PDB entry 6E66 | X-ray diffraction, 2.10 A resolution | chain A

# Chain A
Name: NleB
Source organism: Escherichia coli
UniProtKB: A0A2D0NUY1 (A0A2D0NUY1_ECOLX); the construct has insertions or renumbered stretches relative to UniProt, so the offset changes along the chain: -22 to 286 = UniProt 2-310; 289-307 = UniProt 311-329
Amino-acid sequence (330 residues; numbered -23 to 307; 1 number in that range is skipped by the numbering (no residue carries it; nothing is unmodelled there); the number before each row is that of its first residue; numbers below 1 keep their minus sign (Mse-23 is residue -23)):
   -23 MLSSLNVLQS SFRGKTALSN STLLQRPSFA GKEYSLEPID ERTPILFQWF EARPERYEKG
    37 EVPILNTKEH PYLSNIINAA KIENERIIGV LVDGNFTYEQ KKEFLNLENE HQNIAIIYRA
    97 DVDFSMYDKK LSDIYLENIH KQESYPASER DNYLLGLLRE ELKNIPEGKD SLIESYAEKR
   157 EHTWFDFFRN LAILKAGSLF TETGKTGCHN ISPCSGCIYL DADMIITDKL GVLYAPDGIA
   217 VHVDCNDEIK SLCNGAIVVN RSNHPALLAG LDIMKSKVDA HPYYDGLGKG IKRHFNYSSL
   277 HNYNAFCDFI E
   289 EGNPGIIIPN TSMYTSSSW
Not modelled in the structure: -23 to 1, 44, 181-185, 222-229, 296-307
Modified residues: Mse-23, Mse301 (selenomethionine); Mse102, Mse200, Mse250 (selenomethionine; parent Met); Cys190, Cys221, Cys229, Cys283 (S-(dimethylarsenic)cysteine; CAS)
Sequence notes: initiating methionine (-23); conflict Arg2 (Lys26 in A0A2D0NUY1), Pro3 (Val27 in A0A2D0NUY1), Ala91 (Lys115 in A0A2D0NUY1), Cys229 (Glu253 in A0A2D0NUY1), Gly290 (Phe312 in A0A2D0NUY1), Asn291 (Lys313 in A0A2D0NUY1), Pro292 (His314 in A0A2D0NUY1), Gly293 (Glu315 in A0A2D0NUY1), Ile294 (Asn316 in A0A2D0NUY1); insertion (287)

# Summary
Chain A is NleB (Escherichia coli); the structure, Crystal structure of bacterial N-acetylglucosamine
transferase NleB, was determined by X-ray diffraction together with 6AC0, 6AC5 and 6ACI from the same study.
